PDB entry 8W5Q | electron microscopy, 4.10 A resolution (low resolution: residue-level contacts below are approximate; hydrogen-bond / salt-bridge calls are withheld) | chains H and C of the 4 polymer chains in the assembly

[Chain H]
Name: Heavy chain of Ab45
Source organism: Mus musculus
Amino-acid sequence (126 residues; numbered 1 to 126; the number before each row is that of its first residue):
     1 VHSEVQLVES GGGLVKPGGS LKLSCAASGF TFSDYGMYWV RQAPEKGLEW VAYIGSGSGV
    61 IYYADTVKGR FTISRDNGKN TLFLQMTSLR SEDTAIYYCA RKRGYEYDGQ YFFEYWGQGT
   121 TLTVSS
Disordered / not traced: 1-4, 120-126
Disulfides: Cys25-Cys99

[Chain C]
Name: Minor capsid protein A1
Source organism: Escherichia phage Qbeta
UniProtKB: Q8LTE1 (A1_BPQBE); residues 0-132 here correspond to UniProt positions 1-133 (UniProt number = residue number + 1)
Amino-acid sequence (133 residues; each row starts with the number of its first residue; numbering starts at 0):
     0 MAKLETVTLG NIGKDGKQTL VLNPRGVNPT NGVASLSQAG AVPALEKRVT VSVSQPSRNR
    60 KNYKVQVKIQ NPTACTANGS CDPSVTRQAY ADVTFSFTQY STDEERAFVR TELAALLASP
   120 LLIDAIDQLN PAY
Disordered / not traced: 0, 56-60, 132

[Chain H / chain C interface]
Contacting residue pairs (8):
  Ser58(H) with Ala117(C); Pro119(C); Ile122(C)
  Tyr62(H) with Lys13(C); Asp14(C)
  Tyr105(H) with Arg109(C); Thr110(C)
  Glu106(H) with Ala117(C)
Interface residues without a listed pair, chain H (8 interface residues in all): Gly57, Ile61, Tyr107, Tyr111
Interface residues without a listed pair, chain C (10 interface residues in all): Asn10, Gly15, Ser118

[Overview]
The interface between chain H and chain C involves 8 residues on one side and 10 on the other.
Chain H is Heavy chain of Ab45 (Mus musculus) and chain C is Minor capsid protein A1 (Escherichia phage
Qbeta); the structure, Cryo-EM structure of Qb-Ab45, was determined by electron microscopy (same publication
as 8W5D, 8W5E, 8W5F, 8W5G, 8W5L, 8W5M and 8 further entries).
